7TKH - chains G and H of the 27 polymer chains in the assembly; structure by electron microscopy, 4.40 A resolution (low resolution: residue-level contacts below are approximate; hydrogen-bond / salt-bridge calls are withheld).

# Chain G
Molecule: ATP synthase subunit gamma
From: Saccharomyces cerevisiae
UniProtKB: P38077 (ATPG_YEAST); residues 1-278 here correspond to UniProt positions 34-311 (UniProt number = residue number + 33)
Amino-acid sequence (278 residues; row label = number of the first residue in the row):
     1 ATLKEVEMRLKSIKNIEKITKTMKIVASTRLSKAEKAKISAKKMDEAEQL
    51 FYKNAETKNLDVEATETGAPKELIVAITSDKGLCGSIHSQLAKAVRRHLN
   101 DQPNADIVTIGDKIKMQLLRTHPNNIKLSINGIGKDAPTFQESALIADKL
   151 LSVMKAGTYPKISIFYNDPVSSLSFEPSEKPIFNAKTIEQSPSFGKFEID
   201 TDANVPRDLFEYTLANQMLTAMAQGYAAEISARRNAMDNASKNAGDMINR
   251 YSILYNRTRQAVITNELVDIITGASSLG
Not modelled in the structure: 60-70, 277-278

# Chain H
Molecule: ATP synthase subunit delta
From: Saccharomyces cerevisiae
UniProtKB: Q12165 (ATPD_YEAST); residues 1-138 here correspond to UniProt positions 23-160 (UniProt number = residue number + 22)
Amino-acid sequence (138 residues; numbered 1 to 138; the number before each row is that of its first residue):
     1 AEAAAASSGLKLQFALPHETLYSGSEVTQVNLPAKSGRIGVLANHVPTVE
    51 QLLPGVVEVMEGSNSKKFFISGGFATVQPDSQLCVTAIEAFPLESFSQEN
   101 IKNLLAEAKKNVSSSDAREAAEAAIQVEVLENLQSVLK
Not modelled in the structure: 1-10, 24-25, 91, 98, 116-117, 137-138

# Chain G / chain H interface
Residue-residue contacts (6):
  S40(G) - P17(H)
  A41(G) - P17(H)
  F197(G) - P47(H)
  E198(G) - P47(H)
  E198(G) - T48(H)
  E198(G) - V49(H)
Also at the interface, not in a pair above, chain H (5 interface residues in all): L16

# Overview
Chain G and chain H form an interface of 4 and 5 residues respectively.
Chain G is ATP synthase subunit gamma and chain H is ATP synthase subunit delta, both from Saccharomyces
cerevisiae; the structure, Yeast ATP synthase State 2catalytic(b) with 10 mM ATP backbone model, was
determined by electron microscopy, deposited together with 7TJS, 7TJT, 7TJU, 7TJV, 7TJW, 7TJX and 30 further
entries.
